Entry 9MGY (electron microscopy, 2.90 A resolution); this record covers chain C.

[Chain C]
Name: NACHT, LRR and PYD domains-containing protein 3
From: Homo sapiens
Notes: EC 3.6.4.-
UniProt: Q96P20 (NLRP3_HUMAN); residues 1-1036 here = UniProt positions 1-1036
Sequence (1036 residues; row label = number of the first residue in the row):
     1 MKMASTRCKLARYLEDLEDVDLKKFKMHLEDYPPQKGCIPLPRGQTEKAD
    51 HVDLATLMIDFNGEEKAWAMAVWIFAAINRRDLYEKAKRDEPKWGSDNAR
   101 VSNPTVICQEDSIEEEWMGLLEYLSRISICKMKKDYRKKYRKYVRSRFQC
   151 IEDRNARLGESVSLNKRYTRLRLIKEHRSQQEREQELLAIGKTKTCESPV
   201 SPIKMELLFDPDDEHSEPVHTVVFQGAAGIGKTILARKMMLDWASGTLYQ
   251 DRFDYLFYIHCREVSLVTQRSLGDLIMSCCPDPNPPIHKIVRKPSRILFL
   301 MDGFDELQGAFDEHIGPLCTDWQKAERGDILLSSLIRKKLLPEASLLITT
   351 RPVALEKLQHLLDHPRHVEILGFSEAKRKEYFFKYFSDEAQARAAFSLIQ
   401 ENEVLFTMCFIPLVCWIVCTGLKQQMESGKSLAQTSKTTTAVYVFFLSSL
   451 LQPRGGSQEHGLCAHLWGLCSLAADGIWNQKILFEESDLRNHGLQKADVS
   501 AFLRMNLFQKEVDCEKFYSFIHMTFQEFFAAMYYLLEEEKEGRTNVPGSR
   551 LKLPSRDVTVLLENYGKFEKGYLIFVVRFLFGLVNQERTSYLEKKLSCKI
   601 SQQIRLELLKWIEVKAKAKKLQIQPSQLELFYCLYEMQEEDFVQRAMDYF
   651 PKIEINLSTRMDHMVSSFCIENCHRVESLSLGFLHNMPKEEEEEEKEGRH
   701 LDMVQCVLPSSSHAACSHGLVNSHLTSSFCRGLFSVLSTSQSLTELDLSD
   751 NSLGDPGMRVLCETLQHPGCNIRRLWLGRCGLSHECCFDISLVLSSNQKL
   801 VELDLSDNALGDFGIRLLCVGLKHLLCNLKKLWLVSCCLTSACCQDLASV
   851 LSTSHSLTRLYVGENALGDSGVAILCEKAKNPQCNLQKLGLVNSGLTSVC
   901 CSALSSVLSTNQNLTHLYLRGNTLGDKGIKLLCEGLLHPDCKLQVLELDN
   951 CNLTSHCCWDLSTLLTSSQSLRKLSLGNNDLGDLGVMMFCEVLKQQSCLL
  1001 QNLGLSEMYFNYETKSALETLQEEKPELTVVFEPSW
Not modelled in the structure: 1-132, 177-200, 454-461, 538-552, 687-724, 1036
Swiss-Prot annotation at these positions:
  - region: Lys-131 to Lys-134 (Required for binding to phosphatidylinositol 4-phosphate (PtdIns4P))
  - motif: Leu-355 to Gln-359 (KFERQ-like motif 1), Gln-603 to Glu-607 (KFERQ-like motif 2), Gln-798 to Glu-802 (KFERQ-like motif 3), Glu-991 to Gln-995 (KFERQ-like motif 4)
  - binding site (ATP): Thr-169, Gly-226 to Ile-234, His-522
  - modified residue: Ser-5 (Phosphoserine), Tyr-13 (Phosphotyrosine), Tyr-136 (Phosphotyrosine), Tyr-140 (Phosphotyrosine), Tyr-143 (Phosphotyrosine), Ser-161 (Phosphoserine), Ser-163 (Phosphoserine), Tyr-168 (Phosphotyrosine), Ser-198 (Phosphoserine), Ser-201 (Phosphoserine), Ser-265 (Phosphoserine), Ser-295 (Phosphoserine), Ser-334 (Phosphoserine), Ser-728 (Phosphoserine), Ser-735 (Phosphoserine), Ser-806 (Phosphoserine), Tyr-861 (Phosphotyrosine), Ser-975 (Phosphoserine), Ser-1035 (Phosphoserine)
  - lipidation (S-palmitoyl cysteine): Cys-130, Cys-837, Cys-838, Cys-844, Cys-958
  - cross-link (Glycyl lysine isopeptide (Lys-Gly)): Lys-324 (interchain with G-Cter in ubiquitin), Lys-430 (interchain with G-Cter in ubiquitin), Lys-689 (interchain with G-Cter in ubiquitin), Lys-878 (interchain with G-Cter in ubiquitin), Lys-927 (interchain with G-Cter in ubiquitin), Lys-973 (interchain with G-Cter in ubiquitin)
  - natural variant: Asp-21 (D21H: In KEFH), Ile-174 (I174T: In CINCA), Val-200 (V200M: In FCAS1 and MWS), Arg-262 (R262L: In CINCA; R262P: In CINCA; R262W: In FCAS1 and MWS), Leu-266 (L266H: In CINCA), Asp-305 (D305G: In CINCA; D305N: In CINCA and MWS), Leu-307 (L307P: In FCAS1 and MWS), Gln-308 (Q308K: In CINCA), Phe-311 (F311S: In CINCA), Thr-350 (T350M: In MWS and CINCA), Ala-354 (A354V: In MWS), Leu-355 (L355P: In FCAS1), 15 further natural variant entries in UniProt
  - mutagenesis: Lys-2 to Arg-7 (Strongly decreased interaction with MAVS and localization to mitochondria), Ser-5 (S5A: Decreased phosphorylation; increased activation of the NLRP3 inflammasome; S5D/E: Mimics phosphorylation state; decreased activation of the NLRP3 inflammasome), Arg-7 to Arg-12 (Abolished formation of the NLRP3 inflammasome), Arg-7 (R7E: Impaired ability to homooligomerize into ordered polymers), Glu-15 (E15R: Impaired ability to homooligomerize into ordered polymers. Complete loss of PYCARD/ASC filament nucleation), Leu-22 to Lys-23 (Loss of PYCARD/ASC-binding. No effect on GBP5-binding), Lys-23 to Lys-24 (Impaired ability to homooligomerize into ordered polymers. Complete loss of PYCARD/ASC filament nucleation), Lys-23 (K23E: Complete loss of PYCARD/ASC filament nucleation; when associated with E-24), Lys-24 (K24E: Complete loss of PYCARD/ASC filament nucleation; when associated with E-23), Met-27 (M27E: Impaired ability to homooligomerize into ordered polymers. Complete loss of PYCARD/ASC filament nucleation), Asp-31 (D31V: Impaired ability to homooligomerize into ordered polymers. Decreased PYCARD/ASC filament nucleation), Arg-43 (R43E: Impaired ability to homooligomerize into ordered polymers; R43W: Complete loss of PYCARD/ASC filament nucleation. Decreased PYCARD/ASC filament nucleation), 60 further mutagenesis entries in UniProt
Ligand contacts:
  - A1BLR ((2M)-2-(6-{[(3R)-1-methylpiperidin-3-yl]amino}pyridazin-3-yl)-5-(trifluoromethyl)phenol): Ala-227, Ala-228, Ile-411, Leu-413, Val-414, Thr-439, Tyr-443, Thr-524, Ile-574, Phe-575, Arg-578, Gln-624, Ser-626, Leu-628, Glu-629, Tyr-632, Met-661
  - ATP (adenosine-5'-triphosphate): Ile-151, Tyr-168, Thr-169, Leu-171, Ala-227, Ala-228, Gly-229, Ile-230, Gly-231, Lys-232, Thr-233, Ile-234, Arg-262, Asp-302, Glu-306, Phe-373, Tyr-381, Pro-412, Leu-413, Trp-416, His-522

[Summary]
Chain C binds ATP and compound A1BLR. UniProt lists 11 ATP-binding residues and 101 mutagenesis sites.
Chain C is NACHT, LRR and PYD domains-containing protein 3 (Homo sapiens); the structure, Cryo-EM structure of
Human NLRP3 complex with compound 1, was determined by electron microscopy (same publication as 9MIE and
9MIG).
